Entry 7FID (electron microscopy, 2.44 A resolution); this record covers chains D and S of the 7 polymer chains in the assembly.

[Chain D]
Molecule: Lon protease
From: Meiothermus taiwanensis
Notes: EC 3.4.21.53
UniProt: A0A059VAZ3 (A0A059VAZ3_9DEIN); residues 1-793 here = UniProt positions 1-793
Sequence (806 residues; each row starts with the number of its first residue):
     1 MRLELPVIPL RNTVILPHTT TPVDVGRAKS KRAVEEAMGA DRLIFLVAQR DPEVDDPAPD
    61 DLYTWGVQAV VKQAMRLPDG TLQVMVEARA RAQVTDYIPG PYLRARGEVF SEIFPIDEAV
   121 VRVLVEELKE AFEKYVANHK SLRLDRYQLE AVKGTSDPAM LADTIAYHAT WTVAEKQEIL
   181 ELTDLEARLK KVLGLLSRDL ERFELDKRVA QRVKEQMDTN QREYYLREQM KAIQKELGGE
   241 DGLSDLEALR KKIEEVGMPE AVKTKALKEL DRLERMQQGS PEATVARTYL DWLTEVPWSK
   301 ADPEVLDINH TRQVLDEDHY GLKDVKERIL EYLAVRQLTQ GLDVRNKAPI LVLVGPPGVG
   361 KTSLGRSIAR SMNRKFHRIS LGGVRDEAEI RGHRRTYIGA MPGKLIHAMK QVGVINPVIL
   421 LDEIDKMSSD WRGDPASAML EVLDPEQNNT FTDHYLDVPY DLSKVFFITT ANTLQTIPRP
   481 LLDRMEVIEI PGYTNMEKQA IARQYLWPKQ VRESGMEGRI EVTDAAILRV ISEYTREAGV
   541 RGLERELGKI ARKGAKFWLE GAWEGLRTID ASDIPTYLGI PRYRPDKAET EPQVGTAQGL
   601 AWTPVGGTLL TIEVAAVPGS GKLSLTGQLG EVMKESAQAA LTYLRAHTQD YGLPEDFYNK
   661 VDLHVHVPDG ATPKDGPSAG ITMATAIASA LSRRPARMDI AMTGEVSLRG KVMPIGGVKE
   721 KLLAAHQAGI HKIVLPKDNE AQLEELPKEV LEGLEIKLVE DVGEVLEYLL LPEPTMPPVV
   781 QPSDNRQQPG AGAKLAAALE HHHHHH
Disordered / not traced: 1, 781-806
Differences from the reference sequence: expression tag (794-806)
Small-molecule neighbours:
  - ADP (adenosine-5'-diphosphate): Asp318, His319, Tyr320, Pro356, Pro357, Gly358, Val359, Gly360, Lys361, Thr362, Ser363, Tyr493, Ile501, Tyr505, Leu506, Lys509, Val540, Arg541, Glu544
  - ATP-gamma-S (AGS; phosphothiophosphoric acid-adenylate ester): Glu446, Pro480, Arg484
What the authors report for this chain:
  - catalytic residues: Ser678 (citing earlier work)

[Chain S]
Molecule: unknown endogenous substrate
From: Meiothermus taiwanensis
Sequence (22 residues; each row starts with the number of its first residue; X marks 22 residues of unknown identity (built as UNK)):
     1 XXXXXXXXXX XXXXXXXXXX XX

[Chain D / chain S interface]
Interface residues of chain D (facing chain S), 7 residues: Tyr224, His393, Thr396, Tyr397, Ile398, Trp431, Arg432

[Overview]
Chain D and chain S make no direct contact in this assembly. Chain D binds ATP-gamma-S and ADP. From the
paper: the catalytic residue Ser678(D).
Here chain D is Lon protease and chain S is unknown endogenous substrate, both from Meiothermus taiwanensis.
Entry 7FID (Processive cleavage of substrate at individual proteolytic active sites of the Lon proteasecomplex
(conformation 1)) was determined by electron microscopy together with 7EV4, 7EV6, 7FIE and 7FIZ from the same
study.
